Entry 4EMA (X-ray diffraction, 2.54 A resolution); this record covers chain A.

Chain A:
Protein: Peroxisome proliferator-activated receptor gamma
Source organism: Homo sapiens
Notes: fragment: ligand binding domain
Reference sequence: P37231 (PPARG_HUMAN); residues 207-477 here correspond to UniProt positions 235-505 (UniProt number = residue number + 28)
Amino-acid sequence (275 residues; row label = number of the first residue in the row):
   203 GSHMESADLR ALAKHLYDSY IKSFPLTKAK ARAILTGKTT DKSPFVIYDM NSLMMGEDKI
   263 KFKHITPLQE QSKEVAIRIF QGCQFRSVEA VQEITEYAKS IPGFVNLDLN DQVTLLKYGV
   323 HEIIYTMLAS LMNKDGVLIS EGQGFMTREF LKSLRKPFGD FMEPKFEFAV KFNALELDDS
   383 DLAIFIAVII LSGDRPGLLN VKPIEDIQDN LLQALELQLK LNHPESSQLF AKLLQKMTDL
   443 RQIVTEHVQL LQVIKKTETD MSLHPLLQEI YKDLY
Disordered / not traced: 203-206, 261-275
Sequence notes: expression tag (203-206)
Ligand contacts: brl49653 (BRL; 2,4-thiazolidiinedione, 5-[[4-[2-(methyl-2-pyridinylamino)ethoxy]phenyl]methyl]-(9cl)): Ile281, Phe282, Gly284, Cys285, Gln286, Arg288, Ser289, His323, Ile326, Tyr327, Leu330, Val339, Ile341, Met348, Leu353, Phe363, Met364, His449, Leu453, Leu469, Tyr473
Curated features (UniProtKB/Swiss-Prot):
  - motif: Pro467 to Asp475 (9aaTAD)
  - binding site (rosiglitazone): Gln286 to Ser289, His323, His449, Tyr473
  - cross-link: Lys224 (Glycyl lysine isopeptide (Lys-Gly) (interchain with G-Cter in ubiquitin))
Reported in the primary citation:
  - mutagenesis - R288A: decreased signaling in response to DA
  - mutagenesis - C285S, R288A, E295A: unchanged signaling in response to rosi
  - mutagenesis - Q286A: decreased signaling in response to rosi
  - mutagenesis - Q286A: unchanged signaling in response to DA

Overview:
Ligands of chain A: brl49653. Curated annotation (UniProt) lists 7 rosiglitazone-binding residues. The paper
reports that R288A reduces signaling in response to DA; Q286A reduces signaling in response to rosi; 4
substitutions were tested in all.
Chain A is Peroxisome proliferator-activated receptor gamma (Homo sapiens); the structure, Human peroxisome
proliferator-activated receptor gamma in complex with rosiglitazone, was determined by X-ray diffraction
together with 4EM9 from the same study.
